PDB entry 7NDQ | X-ray diffraction, 2.55 A resolution | chains AAA and DDD of the 5 polymer chains in the assembly

# Chain AAA
Protein: HLA class I histocompatibility antigen, alpha chain E
From: Homo sapiens
UniProt: P13747 (HLAE_HUMAN); residues 1-276 here correspond to UniProt positions 22-297 (UniProt number = residue number + 21)
Sequence (277 residues; row label = number of the first residue in the row; numbering starts at 0):
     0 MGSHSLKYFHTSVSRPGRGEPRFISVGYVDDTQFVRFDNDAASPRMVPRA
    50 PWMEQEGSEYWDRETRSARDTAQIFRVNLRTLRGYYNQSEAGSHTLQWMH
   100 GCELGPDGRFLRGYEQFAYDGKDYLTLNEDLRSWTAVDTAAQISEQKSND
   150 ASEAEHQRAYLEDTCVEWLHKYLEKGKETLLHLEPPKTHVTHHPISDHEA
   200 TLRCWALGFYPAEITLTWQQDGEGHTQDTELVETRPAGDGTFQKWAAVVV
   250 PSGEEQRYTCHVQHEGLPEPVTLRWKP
Disordered / not traced: 0
Differences from the reference sequence: initiating methionine (0)
Curated features (UniProtKB/Swiss-Prot):
  - region: Lys275, Pro276 (Connecting peptide)
  - binding site (a peptide antigen): Tyr7, Glu63, Ser66, Asn77, Tyr84, Ser143, Lys146, Gln156, Tyr159, Tyr171
  - glycosylation: Asn86 (N-linked (GlcNAc...) asparagine)
Cystine bridges: Cys101-Cys164, Cys203-Cys259
What the authors report for this chain:
  - mutagenesis - S147C: abolished binding to HLA-E-Gag6V-specific TCRs
  - mutagenesis - F116C: unchanged binding to HLA-E-Gag6V TCRs
  - mutagenesis - Y84C, Y84C/A139C, F116C, S147C: increased stability
  - mutagenesis - S147C: unchanged binding to HLA-E-inhA- and HLA-E-UL40-specific TCRs
  - mutagenesis - F116C: unchanged binding to HLA-E-inhA and HLA-E-UL40 TCRs

# Chain DDD
Protein: TCR Gag:02-alpha
From: Homo sapiens
UniProt: chimeric construct of A0A0B4J268, A0A075B6U7, P0DSE1: residues 1-107 from A0A0B4J268 (TVA4_HUMAN) positions 18-108 (offset varies); residues 111-128 from A0A075B6U7 positions 4-21 (UniProt number = residue number - 107); residues 130-214 from P0DSE1 positions 129-213 (UniProt number = residue number - 1)
Sequence (199 residues; each row starts with the number of its first residue; note: 16 numbers in that range are skipped by the numbering (no residue carries them; nothing is unmodelled there); numbering starts at 0):
     0 MLAKTTQ
     8 PISMDSYEGQEVNITCSHNNIAT
    36 NDYITWYQQFPSQGPRFIIQGYK
    64 TKVTN
    74 EVASLFIPADRKSSTLSLPRVSLSDTAVYYCLVGSSFNQGGKLIFGQGTE
   124 LSVKPNIQNPDPAVYQLRDSKSSDKSVCLFTDFDSQTNVSQSKDSDVYIT
   174 DKCVLDMRSMDFKSNSAVAWSNKSDFACANAFNNSIIPEDT
Disordered / not traced: 0-2, 196-197, 206-214
Differences from the reference sequence: initiating methionine (0); linker (108-110, 129); engineered mutation Cys176 (Thr175 in P0DSE1)
Curated features (UniProtKB/Swiss-Prot):
  - glycosylation (N-linked (GlcNAc...) asparagine): Asn161, Asn195, Asn206
Cystine bridges: Cys23-Cys104, Cys151-Cys201

# Chain AAA / chain DDD interface
Residue-residue contacts (14):
  Ala150(AAA) - Gln55(DDD)
  Glu152(AAA) - Tyr57(DDD)
  Glu152(AAA) - Thr64(DDD)  hydrogen bond
  Glu152(AAA) - Lys65(DDD)
  Glu152(AAA) - Val66(DDD)
  Ala153(AAA) - Gln55(DDD)
  Ala153(AAA) - Tyr57(DDD)  hydrophobic
  Glu154(AAA) - Tyr57(DDD)
  His155(AAA) - Tyr38(DDD)  hydrogen bond
  Arg157(AAA) - Asn36(DDD)  hydrogen bond
  Arg157(AAA) - Tyr57(DDD)  hydrogen bond
  Ala158(AAA) - Asn36(DDD)
  Asp162(AAA) - Asn36(DDD)  hydrogen bond
  Thr163(AAA) - Phe110(DDD)
Other interface residues (no listed pair), chain AAA (10 interface residues in all): Arg65
Other interface residues (no listed pair), chain DDD (10 interface residues in all): Ser109, Gly113
The authors on this interface:
  - interface residues, chain AAA: His155(AAA), Arg157(AAA), Asp162(AAA)

# Summary
The chain AAA/chain DDD interface involves 10 residues from each chain, with 5 hydrogen bonds. Polar pairs
include Glu152(AAA)-Thr64(DDD), His155(AAA)-Tyr38(DDD) and Arg157(AAA)-Asn36(DDD). Curated annotation
(UniProt) lists 10 peptide antigen-binding residues on chain AAA. From the paper: Y84C, Y84C/A139C and F116C
of chain AAA, among others, increase stability; interface residues His155(AAA), Arg157(AAA) and Asp162(AAA).
Chain AAA is HLA class I histocompatibility antigen, alpha chain E and chain DDD is TCR Gag:02-alpha, both
from Homo sapiens; the structure, Gag:02 TCR in complex with HLA-E, was determined by X-ray diffraction
together with 6ZKW, 6ZKX, 6ZKY, 6ZKZ, 7NDT and 7NDU from the same study.
